2X53 - chains B and S of the 27 polymer chains in the assembly; structure by X-ray diffraction, 3.90 A resolution.

== Chain B ==
Name: Putative receptor binding protein
From: Lactococcus phage P2
UniProt: Q1RNF7 (Q1RNF7_9CAUD); numbering as in UniProt (aligned over 2-264)
Amino-acid sequence (263 residues; row label = number of the first residue in the row):
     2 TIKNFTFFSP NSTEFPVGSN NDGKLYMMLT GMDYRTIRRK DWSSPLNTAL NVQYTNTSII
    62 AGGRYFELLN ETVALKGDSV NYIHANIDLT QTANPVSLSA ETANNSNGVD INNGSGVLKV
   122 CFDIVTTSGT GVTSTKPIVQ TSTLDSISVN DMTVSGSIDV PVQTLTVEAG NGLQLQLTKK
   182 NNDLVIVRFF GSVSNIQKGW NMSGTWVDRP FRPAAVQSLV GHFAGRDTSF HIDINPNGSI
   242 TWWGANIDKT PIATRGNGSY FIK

== Chain S ==
Name: ORF15
From: Lactococcus phage P2
Amino-acid sequence (298 residues; each row starts with the number of its first residue):
     1 GVRQYKIHTN LDGTDDKVWD VTNGKVRFYQ PSNLGLQSTN NIWQSNGIGV MGTRSITQPQ
    61 IEFKLETFGE SLEENYQLMK DFVNDILSKK FVTLEYQTEI FQVYADLALA DVTKTEGYGK
   121 NGTFSEKITF DIITKWYTYE NLTFDKIQNG KVIAGMSKIY GGTAPGNYKY IKGTSYTYYG
   181 ESDIDRLSRW DIKEEIFSFM GILYPKLPKT PAGVRFLDDI GNEYTAIVFK TEQVQDYILI
   241 NTDVNDETYQ GWKGTTALNL FPVMDFERYR TRIIEKGQME LINLSKAEFK IKRKADFV
Metal / ion sites: Sr2+: N10, D12
From the paper describing this entry:
  - Sr2+ coordination: N10, D12

== Interface between chain B and chain S ==
Residue-residue contacts (24):
  F6(B) - Y170(S)
  F8(B) - Y170(S)
  F9(B) - Y170(S)
  F9(B) - I171(S)
  F9(B) - K172(S)
  S10(B) - Y170(S)  hydrogen bond (backbone-backbone)
  S13(B) - K169(S)  hydrogen bond (backbone-side chain)
  S13(B) - I171(S)
  T14(B) - K169(S)
  P17(B) - N167(S)
  P17(B) - K169(S)
  V18(B) - Y160(S)
  V18(B) - G166(S)
  V18(B) - N167(S)
  V18(B) - Y168(S)  hydrogen bond (backbone-backbone)
  V18(B) - Y170(S)  hydrophobic
  G19(B) - Y160(S)
  G19(B) - G166(S)
  S20(B) - Y160(S)
  S20(B) - P165(S)  hydrogen bond (side chain-backbone)
  N21(B) - P165(S)
  D23(B) - Y160(S)  hydrogen bond
  D23(B) - Y168(S)  hydrogen bond
  Y27(B) - K158(S)
Other interface residues (no listed pair), chain B (16 interface residues in all): T7, F16, E68
Other interface residues (no listed pair), chain S (11 interface residues in all): S182

== Summary ==
16 residues of chain B face 11 of chain S across their interface, with 6 hydrogen bonds. Polar pairs include
S13(B)-K169(S), S20(B)-P165(S) and D23(B)-Y160(S). N10(S) and D12(S) form the Sr2+ site. The paper reports
Sr2+ coordination by N10(S) and D12(S).
Chain B is Putative receptor binding protein and chain S is ORF15, both from Lactococcus phage P2; the
structure, Structure of the phage p2 baseplate in its activated conformation with Sr, was determined by X-ray
diffraction together with 4V5I and 2WZP from the same study.
